PDB entry 3QU3 | X-ray diffraction, 1.30 A resolution | chain A

[Chain A]
Protein: Interferon regulatory factor 7
Organism: Mus musculus
Notes: fragment: DNA Binding Domain
UniProt: P70434 (IRF7_MOUSE); numbering as in UniProt (aligned over 1-134)
Amino-acid sequence (137 residues; each row starts with the number of its first residue; numbers below 1 keep their minus sign (Gly-2 is residue -2)):
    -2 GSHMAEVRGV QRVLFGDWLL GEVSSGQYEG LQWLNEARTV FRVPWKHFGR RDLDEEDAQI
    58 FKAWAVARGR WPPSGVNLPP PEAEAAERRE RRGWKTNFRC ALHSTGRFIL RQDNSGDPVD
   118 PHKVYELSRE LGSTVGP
Disordered / not traced: -2 to 8, 131-134
Differences from the reference sequence: expression tag (-2 to 0)
Ion coordination: Na+: Leu99, Thr102, Phe105
Curated features (UniProtKB/Swiss-Prot):
  - DNA-binding region: Arg9 to Arg126 (IRF tryptophan pentad repeat)
  - modified residue: Lys92 (N6-acetyllysine)
From the paper describing this entry:
  - contacts within the chain: His44-Ser112, Phe45-Leu50 (hydrophobic contact), Phe45-Phe58 (hydrophobic contact)
  - conformationally variable residues (loop rearrangement, side-chain flip): Trp42, His44, Arg89, Lys92
  - Na+ coordination: Leu99

[Summary]
Leu99, Thr102 and Phe105 coordinate Na+. From UniProt: a DNA-binding region. From the paper: Na+ coordination
by Leu99; conformational variability at Trp42, His44 and Arg89 among others.
Chain A is Interferon regulatory factor 7 (Mus musculus); the structure, Crystal structure of IRF-7 DBD apo
form, was determined by X-ray diffraction together with 3QU6 from the same study.
